Entry 8WWF (X-ray diffraction, 1.70 A resolution); this record covers chains C and D of the 4 polymer chains in the assembly.

Chain C (and D):
Molecule: (R)-DHPS dehydrogenase HpsO
From: Ruegeria pomeroyi DSS-3
Notes: chain D of this document is another copy of the same molecule, construct and numbering; everything in this record applies to it too
UniProtKB: Q5LVV0 (Q5LVV0_RUEPO); numbering as in UniProt (aligned over 1-253)
Sequence (253 residues; each row starts with the number of its first residue):
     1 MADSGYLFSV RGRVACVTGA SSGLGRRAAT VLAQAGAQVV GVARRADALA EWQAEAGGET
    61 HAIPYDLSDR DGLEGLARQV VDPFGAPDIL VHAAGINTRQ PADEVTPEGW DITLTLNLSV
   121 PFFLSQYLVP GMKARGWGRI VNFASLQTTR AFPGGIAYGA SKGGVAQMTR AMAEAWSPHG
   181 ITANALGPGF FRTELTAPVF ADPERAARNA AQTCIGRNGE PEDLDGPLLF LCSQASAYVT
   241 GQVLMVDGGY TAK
Disordered / not traced: 1-4 (chain D: fully traced)
Reported in the primary citation:
  - catalytic residues: Ser-145, Tyr-158, Lys-162
  - mutagenesis - S145A, Y158A: decreased catalytic activity
  - specificity-determining residues: Gln-147 (from molecular simulation)
  - mutagenesis - Q147A, K162A: decreased catalytic activity on R-DHPS
  - mutagenesis - L116A: unchanged catalytic activity on R-DHPS

Chain C / chain D interface:
Pairs across the interface (64):
  Leu-7(C) / Gly-226(D)
  Phe-8(C) / Phe-8(D)  hydrophobic
  Phe-8(C) / Gly-226(D)
  Phe-8(C) / Leu-229(D)  hydrophobic
  Ala-35(C) / Ala-2(D)  hydrophobic
  Ala-35(C) / Ser-4(D)
  Arg-170(C) / Ala-252(D)
  Ala-173(C) / Cys-214(D)
  Glu-174(C) / Cys-214(D)
  Ser-177(C) / Cys-214(D)
  Ser-177(C) / Ile-215(D)
  Pro-178(C) / Cys-214(D)
  Pro-178(C) / Ile-215(D)
  Thr-213(C) / Tyr-238(D)
  Cys-214(C) / Ala-173(D)
  Cys-214(C) / Glu-174(D)
  Cys-214(C) / Ser-177(D)
  Cys-214(C) / Pro-178(D)
  Ile-215(C) / Ser-177(D)
  Ile-215(C) / Pro-178(D)
  Ile-215(C) / Ala-237(D)
  Ile-215(C) / Tyr-238(D)  hydrophobic
  Arg-217(C) / Tyr-238(D)  hydrogen bond (backbone-side chain)
  Asn-218(C) / Tyr-238(D)
  Gly-219(C) / Tyr-238(D)  hydrogen bond (backbone-side chain)
  Asp-223(C) / Tyr-238(D)
  Asp-225(C) / Leu-7(D)
  Gly-226(C) / Phe-8(D)
  Gly-226(C) / Phe-230(D)
  Gly-226(C) / Ala-235(D)
  Pro-227(C) / Phe-230(D)  hydrophobic
  Pro-227(C) / Ala-235(D)
  Leu-229(C) / Ser-4(D)
  Phe-230(C) / Pro-227(D)
  Phe-230(C) / Phe-230(D)  hydrophobic
  Phe-230(C) / Leu-244(D)  hydrophobic
  Ala-235(C) / Gly-226(D)
  Ala-235(C) / Pro-227(D)
  Ala-237(C) / Ile-215(D)
  Tyr-238(C) / Thr-213(D)
  Tyr-238(C) / Ile-215(D)  hydrophobic
  Tyr-238(C) / Arg-217(D)  hydrogen bond (side chain-backbone)
  Tyr-238(C) / Asn-218(D)
  Tyr-238(C) / Gly-219(D)  hydrogen bond (side chain-backbone)
  Tyr-238(C) / Asp-223(D)
  Tyr-238(C) / Val-246(D)
  Tyr-238(C) / Asp-247(D)  hydrogen bond (backbone-backbone)
  Tyr-238(C) / Gly-248(D)  hydrogen bond (backbone-backbone)
  Val-239(C) / Met-245(D)
  Thr-240(C) / Gly-248(D)
  Thr-240(C) / Gly-249(D)
  Gln-242(C) / Met-245(D)
  Gln-242(C) / Asp-247(D)
  Gln-242(C) / Thr-251(D)  hydrogen bond
  Met-245(C) / Val-239(D)
  Met-245(C) / Gln-242(D)
  Val-246(C) / Tyr-238(D)
  Asp-247(C) / Tyr-238(D)  hydrogen bond (backbone-backbone)
  Asp-247(C) / Gln-242(D)
  Gly-248(C) / Tyr-238(D)  hydrogen bond (backbone-backbone)
  Gly-248(C) / Thr-240(D)
  Gly-249(C) / Thr-240(D)
  Thr-251(C) / Gln-242(D)  hydrogen bond
  Ala-252(C) / Arg-170(D)
Other interface residues (no listed pair), chain C (38 interface residues in all): Gln-34, Phe-191, Gly-241, Leu-244, Lys-253
Other interface residues (no listed pair), chain D (38 interface residues in all): Phe-191, Asp-225, Gly-241, Lys-253

Summary:
The chain C/chain D interface involves 38 residues from each chain; the contacts include 10 hydrogen bonds.
Polar pairs include Arg-217(C)/Tyr-238(D), Gly-219(C)/Tyr-238(D) and Gln-242(C)/Thr-251(D). The paper reports
catalytic residues Ser-145(C), Tyr-158(C) and Lys-162(C); S145A and Y158A of chain C reduce catalytic
activity; 5 substitutions were tested in all.
Chain C and chain D are both (R)-DHPS dehydrogenase HpsO (Ruegeria pomeroyi DSS-3); the structure, Crystal
structure of (R)-DHPS dehydrogenase HpsO from Ruegeria pomeroyi DSS-3, was determined by X-ray diffraction,
deposited together with 8WWD and 8WWE.
